PDB entry 4YTK | X-ray diffraction, 1.09 A resolution | chain A

Chain A:
Name: Transcription elongation factor SPT5
From: Saccharomyces cerevisiae (strain ATCC 204508 / S288c)
UniProt: P27692 (SPT5_YEAST); residues 382-511 here = UniProt positions 382-511
Chain sequence (130 residues; numbered 382 to 511; the number before each row is that of its first residue):
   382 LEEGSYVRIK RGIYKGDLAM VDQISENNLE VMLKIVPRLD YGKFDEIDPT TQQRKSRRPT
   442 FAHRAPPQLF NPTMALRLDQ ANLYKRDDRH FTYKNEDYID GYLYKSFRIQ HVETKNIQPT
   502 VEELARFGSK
Not modelled in the structure: 428-438, 509-511
What the authors report for this chain:
  - conformationally variable residues (order/disorder transition): I428 to R438

Overview:
From the paper: conformational variability at I428.
Chain A is Transcription elongation factor SPT5 (Saccharomyces cerevisiae (strain ATCC 204508 / S288c)); the
structure, Structure of the KOW1-Linker1 domain of Transcription Elongation Factor Spt5, was determined by
X-ray diffraction, deposited together with 4YTL.
